PDB entry 1ZD2 | X-ray diffraction, 3.00 A resolution | chain P

Chain P:
Name: epoxide hydrolase 2, cytoplasmic
Source organism: Homo sapiens
Notes: EC 3.3.2.3
UniProtKB: P34913 (HYES_HUMAN); the construct lacks a stretch of the UniProt sequence and is renumbered around it, so the offset changes along the chain: 1-222 = UniProt 1-222; 223-413 = UniProt 225-415; 415-554 = UniProt 416-555
Chain sequence (555 residues; row label = number of the first residue in the row; note: 1 number in that range is skipped by the numbering (no residue carries it; nothing is unmodelled there); a row labelled like 222A-222B holds insertion residues (222A, then the next letters in order)):
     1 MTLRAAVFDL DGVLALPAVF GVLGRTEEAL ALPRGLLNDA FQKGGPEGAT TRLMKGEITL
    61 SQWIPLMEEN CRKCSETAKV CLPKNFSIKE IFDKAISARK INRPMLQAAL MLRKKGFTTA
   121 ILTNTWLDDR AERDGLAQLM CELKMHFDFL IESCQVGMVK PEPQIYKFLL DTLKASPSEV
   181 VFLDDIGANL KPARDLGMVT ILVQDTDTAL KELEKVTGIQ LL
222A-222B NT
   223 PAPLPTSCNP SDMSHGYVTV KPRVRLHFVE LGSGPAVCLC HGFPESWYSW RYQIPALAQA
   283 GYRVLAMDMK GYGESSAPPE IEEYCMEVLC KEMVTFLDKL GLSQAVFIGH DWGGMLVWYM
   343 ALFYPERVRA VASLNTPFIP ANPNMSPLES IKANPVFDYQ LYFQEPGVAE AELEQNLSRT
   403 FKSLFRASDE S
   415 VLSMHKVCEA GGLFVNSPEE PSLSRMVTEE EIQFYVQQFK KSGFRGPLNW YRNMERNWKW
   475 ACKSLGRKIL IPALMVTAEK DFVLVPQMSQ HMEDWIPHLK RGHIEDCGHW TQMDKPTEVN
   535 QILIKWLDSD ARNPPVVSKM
Unresolved in the structure: 1, 548-554
Metal / ion sites: Mg2+: Asp9, Asp11, Asp184, Asp185 (together with phosphate ion)
Ligand contacts: 4-(3-cyclohexyluriedo)-ethanoic acid (NC3; N-[(cyclohexylamino)carbonyl]glycine): Phe265, Asp333, Trp334, Met337, Thr358, Tyr381, Gln382, Leu406, Met418, Tyr465, Val497, Leu498, His523, Trp524
Reported in the primary citation:
  - catalytic residues: Asp333, Tyr381, Tyr465
  - catalytic residues: His523 (citing earlier work)
  - binding site for 4-(3-cyclohexyluriedo)-ethanoic acid: Phe265, Asp333, Trp334, Met337, Tyr381, Leu406, Met418, Val497, Leu498, Trp524

In short:
Bound to chain P: 4-(3-cyclohexyluriedo)-ethanoic acid. The Mg2+ site is built by Asp9, Asp11, Asp184 and
Asp185. The paper reports catalytic residues Asp333, Tyr381 and Tyr465 among others; a binding site for
4-(3-cyclohexyluriedo)-ethanoic acid at Phe265, Asp333 and Trp334 among others.
Chain P is epoxide hydrolase 2, cytoplasmic (Homo sapiens); the structure, Human soluble epoxide hydrolase
4-(3-cyclohexyluriedo)-ethanoic acid complex, was determined by X-ray diffraction, deposited together with
1ZD3, 1ZD4 and 1ZD5.
